PDB entry 5I12 | X-ray diffraction, 1.59 A resolution | chain A

# Chain A
Molecule: Matrix metalloproteinase-9
Source organism: Homo sapiens
Notes: EC 3.4.24.35
UniProtKB: P14780 (MMP9_HUMAN); the construct lacks a stretch of the UniProt sequence, so the offset changes along the chain: 113-216 = UniProt 113-216; 217-269 = UniProt 392-444
Sequence (157 residues; each row starts with the number of its first residue):
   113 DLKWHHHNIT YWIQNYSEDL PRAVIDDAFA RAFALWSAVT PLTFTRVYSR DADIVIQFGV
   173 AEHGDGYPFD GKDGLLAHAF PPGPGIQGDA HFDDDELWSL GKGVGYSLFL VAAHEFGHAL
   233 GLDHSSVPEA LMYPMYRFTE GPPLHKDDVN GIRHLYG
Bound ions: Ca2+ site 1: Asp131, Asp206, Glu208; Ca2+ site 2: Asp165, Gly197, Gln199, Asp201; Zn2+ site 1: His175, Asp177, His190, His203; Ca2+ site 3: Asp182, Gly183, Asp185, Leu187, Asp205, Glu208; Zn2+ site 2: His226, His230, His236 (together with H27)
Residues lining bound ligands: H27 ((2R)-2-[{(E)-2-[({(2R,3R,4R,5S,6R)-3-(acetylamino)-4,5-bis(acetyloxy)-6-[(acetyloxy)methyl]tetrahydro-2H-pyran-2-yl}carbamothioyl)amino]ethenyl}(biphenyl-4-ylsulfonyl)amino]-3-methylbutanoic acid): Gly186, Leu187, Leu188, Ala189, His190, Leu222, Val223, His226, Glu227, His230, His236, Leu243, Tyr245, Pro246, Met247, Tyr248
Swiss-Prot annotation at these positions:
  - binding site (Ca(2+)): Asp131, Asp165, Asp182, Gly183, Asp185, Leu187, Gly197, Gln199, Asp201, Asp205, Asp206, Glu208
  - binding site (Zn(2+)): His175, Asp177, His190, His203, His226, His230, His236
  - glycosylation (N-linked (GlcNAc...) asparagine): Asn120, Asn127
  - active site: Glu227

# In short
Chain A binds compound H27. The Ca2+ site 1 is built by Asp131, Asp206 and Glu208. Asp165, Gly197, Gln199 and
Asp201 form the Ca2+ site 2. Curated annotation (UniProt) lists 12 Ca2+-binding residues, 7 Zn2+-binding
residues and active-site residue Glu227.
Chain A is Matrix metalloproteinase-9 (Homo sapiens); the structure, Crystal structure of the catalytic domain
of MMP-9 in complex with a selective sugar-conjugated arylsulfonamide carboxylate ..., was determined by X-ray
diffraction, deposited together with 5I0L, 5I2Z, 5I3M, 5I43 and 5I4O.
